7EH0 - chains C and F of the 9 polymer chains in the assembly; structure by X-ray diffraction, 2.81 A resolution.

== Chain C ==
Name: DNA-directed RNA polymerase subunit beta
Source organism: Thermus thermophilus HB8
Notes: EC 2.7.7.6
UniProtKB: Q8RQE9 (RPOB_THET8); residues 1-1119 here = UniProt positions 1-1119
Sequence (1119 residues; row label = number of the first residue in the row):
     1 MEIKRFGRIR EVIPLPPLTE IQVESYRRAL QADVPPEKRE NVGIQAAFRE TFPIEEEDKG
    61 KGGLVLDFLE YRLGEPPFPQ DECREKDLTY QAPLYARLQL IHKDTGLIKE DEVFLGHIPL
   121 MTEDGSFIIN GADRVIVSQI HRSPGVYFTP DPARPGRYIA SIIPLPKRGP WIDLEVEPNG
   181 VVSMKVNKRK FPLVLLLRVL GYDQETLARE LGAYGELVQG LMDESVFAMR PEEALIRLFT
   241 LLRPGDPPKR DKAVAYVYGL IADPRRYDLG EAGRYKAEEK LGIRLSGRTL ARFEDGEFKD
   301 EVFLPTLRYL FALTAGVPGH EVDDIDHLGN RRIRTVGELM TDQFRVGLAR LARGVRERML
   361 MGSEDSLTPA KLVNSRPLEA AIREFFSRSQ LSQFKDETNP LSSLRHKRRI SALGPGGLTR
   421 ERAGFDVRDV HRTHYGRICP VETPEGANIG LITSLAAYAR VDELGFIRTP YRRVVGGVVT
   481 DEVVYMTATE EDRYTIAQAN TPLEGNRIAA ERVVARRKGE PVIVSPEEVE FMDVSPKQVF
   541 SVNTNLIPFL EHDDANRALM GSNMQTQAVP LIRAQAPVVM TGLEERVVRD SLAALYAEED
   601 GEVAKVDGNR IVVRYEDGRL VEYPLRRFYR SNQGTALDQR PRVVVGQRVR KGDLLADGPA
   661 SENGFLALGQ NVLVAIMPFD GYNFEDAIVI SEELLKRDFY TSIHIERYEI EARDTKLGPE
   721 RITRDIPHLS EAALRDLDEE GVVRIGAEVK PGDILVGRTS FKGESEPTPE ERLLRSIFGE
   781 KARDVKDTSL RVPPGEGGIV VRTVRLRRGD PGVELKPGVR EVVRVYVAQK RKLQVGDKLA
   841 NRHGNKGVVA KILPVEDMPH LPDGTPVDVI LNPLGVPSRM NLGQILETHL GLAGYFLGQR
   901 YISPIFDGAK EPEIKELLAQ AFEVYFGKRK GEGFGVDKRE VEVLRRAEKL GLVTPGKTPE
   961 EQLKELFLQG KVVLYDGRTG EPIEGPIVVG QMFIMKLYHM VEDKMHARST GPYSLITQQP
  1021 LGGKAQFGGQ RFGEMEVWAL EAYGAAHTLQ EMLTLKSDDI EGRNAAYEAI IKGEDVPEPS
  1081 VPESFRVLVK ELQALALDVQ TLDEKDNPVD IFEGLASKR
Not modelled in the structure: 57-62, 1119
Ligand contacts: CMPcPP (2TM; 5'-O-[(S)-hydroxy{[(S)-hydroxy(phosphonooxy)phosphoryl]methyl}phosphoryl]cytidine): Gly446, Arg557, Ser878, Arg879

== Chain F ==
Name: RNA polymerase sigma factor SigA
Source organism: Thermus thermophilus HB8
UniProtKB: Q5SKW1 (Q5SKW1_THET8); residue numbers follow UniProt; this construct covers 1-423
Sequence (443 residues; numbered -19 to 423; the number before each row is that of its first residue; numbers below 1 keep their minus sign (Met-19 is residue -19)):
   -19 MGSSHHHHHH SSGLVPRGSH MKKSKRKNAQ AQEAQETEVL VQEEAEELPE FPEGEPDPDL
    41 EDPDLTLEDD LLDLPEEGEG LDLEEEEEDL PIPKISTSDP VRQYLHEIGQ VPLLTLEEEV
   101 ELARKVEEGM EAIKKLSEIT GLDPDLIREV VRAKILGSAR VRHIPGLKET LDPKTVEEID
   161 QKLKSLPKEH KRYLHIAREG EAARQHLIEA NLRLVVSIAK KYTGRGLSFL DLIQEGNQGL
   221 IRAVEKFEYK RRFKFSTYAT WWIRQAINRA IADQARTIRI PVHMVETINK LSRTARQLQQ
   281 ELGREPTYEE IAEAMGPGWD AKRVEETLKI AQEPVSLETP IGDEKDSFYG DFIPDEHLPS
   341 PVDAATQSLL SEELEKALSK LSEREAMVLK LRKGLIDGRE HTLEEVGAFF GVTRERIRQI
   401 ENKALRKLKY HESRTRKLRD FLD
Not modelled in the structure: -19 to 77
Differences from the reference sequence: expression tag (-19 to 0)
Ion coordination: Mg2+: Ala292, Gly296, Trp299

== How chain C and chain F interact ==
Residue-residue contacts (69; chain C residue first):
  Phe114(C) with Gln279(F); Gly283(F)
  His117(C) with Gly283(F)
  Arg243(C) with Arg82(F)
  Pro244(C) with Arg82(F), hydrogen bond (backbone-side chain)
  Arg353(C) with Thr203(F), hydrogen bond
  Glu357(C) with Lys201(F)
  Met361(C) with Lys201(F), hydrogen bond
  Ala370(C) with Gln280(F), hydrogen bond (backbone-side chain)
  Val373(C) with Gln280(F), hydrogen bond (backbone-side chain)
  Asn374(C) with Arg276(F), hydrogen bond
  Ser375(C) with Gln279(F), hydrogen bond
  Arg376(C) with Arg276(F); Glu285(F), salt bridge
  Glu379(C) with Gln279(F)
  Gln390(C) with Asp323(F)
  His728(C) with Asp423(F)
  Thr768(C) with Gln347(F), hydrogen bond
  Pro769(C) with Lys373(F); Gly374(F); Leu375(F)
  Glu770(C) with Leu350(F); Ser351(F), hydrogen bond; Leu354(F)
  Glu771(C) with Gln347(F), hydrogen bond
  Arg772(C) with Glu380(F), salt bridge
  Leu774(C) with Leu350(F), hydrophobic; Leu418(F); Phe421(F)
  Ser776(C) with Lys373(F), hydrogen bond; Leu405(F)
  Ile777(C) with Leu408(F), hydrophobic; Lys409(F)
  Phe778(C) with Glu412(F); Leu418(F); Arg419(F); Leu422(F), hydrophobic
  Arg808(C) with Glu305(F), salt bridge
  Glu814(C) with Thr287(F); Tyr288(F), hydrogen bond (side chain-backbone); Glu289(F)
  Leu815(C) with Tyr288(F), hydrogen bond (backbone-side chain)
  Lys816(C) with Tyr288(F)
  Pro817(C) with Tyr288(F); Glu305(F); Leu308(F), hydrophobic; Lys309(F)
  Gly818(C) with Glu305(F), hydrogen bond (backbone-side chain)
  Pro1012(C) with Pro334(F), hydrophobic
  Tyr1013(C) with Pro334(F); Asp335(F), hydrogen bond (backbone-backbone); Pro341(F)
  Leu1015(C) with Ile333(F), hydrophobic; Asp335(F)
  Gln1018(C) with Asp335(F), hydrogen bond; Leu338(F)
  Leu1021(C) with Asp331(F); Phe332(F); Pro334(F), hydrophobic
  Gln1026(C) with Phe332(F)
  Ile1060(C) with Leu338(F), hydrophobic
  Asn1064(C) with Pro341(F)
  Tyr1067(C) with Pro341(F); Val342(F); Ala345(F), hydrophobic
  Glu1068(C) with Ala345(F); Ser348(F), hydrogen bond
  Ile1071(C) with Ala345(F), hydrophobic
  Lys1072(C) with Glu352(F), salt bridge
Interface residues without a listed pair, chain C (52 interface residues in all): Tyr95, Val113, Arg358, Arg713, Lys716, Leu773, Val819, Thr1010, Ser1014, Arg1063
Interface residues without a listed pair, chain F (59 interface residues in all): Lys200, Tyr202, Arg244, Gln277, Arg284, Pro286, Ile310, Gln312, Gly330, Pro339, Ser340, Ala344, Leu349, Leu358, Leu369, Gly378

== Summary ==
The interface between chain C and chain F involves 52 residues on one side and 59 on the other, with 17
hydrogen bonds and 4 salt bridges. Polar pairs include Arg376(C)-Glu285(F), Arg772(C)-Glu380(F) and
Arg808(C)-Glu305(F). Chain C binds CMPcPP.
Chain C is DNA-directed RNA polymerase subunit beta and chain F is RNA polymerase sigma factor SigA, both from
Thermus thermophilus HB8; the structure, Thermus thermophilus RNA polymerase transcription initiation complex
containing a template-strand purine at position TSS-2, UpA RNA ..., was determined by X-ray diffraction
together with 7EH1 and 7EH2 from the same study.
